PDB entry 9KZT | electron microscopy, 3.79 A resolution | chains C and D of the 6 polymer chains in the assembly

[Chain C]
Name: Disintegrin and metalloproteinase domain-containing protein 22
Organism: Homo sapiens
Reference sequence: Q9P0K1 (ADA22_HUMAN); residues 233-729 here = UniProt positions 233-729
Amino-acid sequence (497 residues; row label = number of the first residue in the row):
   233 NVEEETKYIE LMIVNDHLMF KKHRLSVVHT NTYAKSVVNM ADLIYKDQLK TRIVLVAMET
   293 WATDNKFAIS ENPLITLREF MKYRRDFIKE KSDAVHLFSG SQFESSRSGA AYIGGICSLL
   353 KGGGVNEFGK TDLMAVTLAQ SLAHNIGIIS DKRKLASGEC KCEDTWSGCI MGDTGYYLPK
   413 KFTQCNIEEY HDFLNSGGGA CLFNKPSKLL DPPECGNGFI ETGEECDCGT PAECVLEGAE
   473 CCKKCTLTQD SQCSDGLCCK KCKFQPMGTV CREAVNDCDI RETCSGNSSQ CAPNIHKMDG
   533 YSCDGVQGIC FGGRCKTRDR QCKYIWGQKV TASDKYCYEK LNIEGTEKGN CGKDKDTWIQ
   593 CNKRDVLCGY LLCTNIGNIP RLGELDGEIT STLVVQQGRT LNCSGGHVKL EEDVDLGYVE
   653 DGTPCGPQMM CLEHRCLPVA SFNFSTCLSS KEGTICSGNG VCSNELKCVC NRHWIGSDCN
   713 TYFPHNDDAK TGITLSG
Not modelled in the structure: 626-629, 719-729
UniProt features mapped onto this chain:
  - glycosylation (N-linked (GlcNAc...) asparagine): Asn519, Asn634, Asn675
  - natural variant: Cys401 (C401Y: In DEE61; uncertain significance)
Disulfide bonds: Cys349-Cys433, Cys392-Cys417, Cys394-Cys401, Cys447-Cys477, Cys458-Cys474, Cys460-Cys466, Cys473-Cys494, Cys485-Cys491, Cys490-Cys516, Cys503-Cys523, Cys510-Cys542, Cys535-Cys547, Cys554-Cys605, Cys569-Cys635, Cys583-Cys593, Cys600-Cys663, Cys657-Cys668, Cys679-Cys694, Cys688-Cys700, Cys702-Cys711

[Chain D]
Name: Leucine-rich glioma-inactivated protein 1
Organism: Homo sapiens
Reference sequence: O95970 (LGI1_HUMAN); residue numbers follow UniProt; this construct covers 37-557
Amino-acid sequence (544 residues; each row starts with the number of its first residue):
    21 DAAQPARRAR RTYEAYPAKP KCPAVCTCTK DNALCENARS IPRTVPPDVI SLSFVRSGFT
    81 EISEGSFLFT PSLQLLLFTS NSFDVISDDA FIGLPHLEYL FIENNNIKSI SRHTFRGLKS
   141 LIHLSLANNN LQTLPKDIFK GLDSLTNVDL RGNSFNCDCK LKWLVEWLGH TNATVEDIYC
   201 EGPPEYKKRK INSLSSKDFD CIITEFAKSQ DLPYQSLSID TFSYLNDEYV VIAQPFTGKC
   261 IFLEWDHVEK TFRNYDNITG TSTVVCKPIV IETQLYVIVA QLFGGSHIYK RDSFANKFIK
   321 IQDIEILKIR KPNDIETFKI ENNWYFVVAD SSKAGFTTIY KWNGNGFYSH QSLHAWYRDT
   381 DVEYLEIVRT PQTLRTPHLI LSSSSQRPVI YQWNKATQLF TNQTDIPNME DVYAVKHFSV
   441 KGDVYICLTR FIGDSKVMKW GGSSFQDIQA MPSRGSMVFQ PLQINNYQYA ILGSDYSFTQ
   501 VYNWDAEKAK FVKFQELNVQ APRSFTHVSI NKRNFLFASS FKGNTQIYKH VIVDLSAKHH
   561 HHHH
Not modelled in the structure: 21-40, 552-564
Construct notes: expression tag (21-36, 558-564); engineered mutation Ala470 (Arg in O95970)
UniProt features mapped onto this chain:
  - glycosylation (N-linked (GlcNAc...) asparagine): Asn192, Asn277, Asn422
  - natural variant: Cys42 (C42G: In ETL1; C42R: In ETL1), Cys46 (C46R: In ETL1), Ala110 (A110D: In ETL1), Ile122 (I122K: In ETL1), Glu123 (E123K: In ETL1), Arg136 (R136W: In ETL1), Ser145 (S145R: In ETL1), Leu154 (L154P: In ETL1), Cys200 (C200R: In ETL1), Leu232 (L232P: In ETL1), Ile298 (I298T: In ETL1), Phe318 (F318C: In ETL1), 3 further natural variant entries in UniProt
  - mutagenesis: Asn192 (N192Q: Affects glycosylation; when associated with Q-277 and Q-422. Loss of protein secretion; when associated with Q-277 and Q-422), Asn277 (N277Q: Affects glycosylation; when associated with Q-192 and Q-422. Loss of protein secretion; when associated with Q-192 and Q-422), Asn422 (N422Q: Affects glycosylation; when associated with Q-192 and Q-277. Loss of protein secretion; when associated with Q-192 and Q-277)
Disulfide bonds: Cys42-Cys48, Cys46-Cys55, Cys177-Cys200, Cys179-Cys221, Cys260-Cys286
Reported in the primary citation:
  - disease-associated variants - R474Q: decreased binding to LGI1-ADAM22 higher-order complex (citing earlier work)
  - disease-associated variants - S473L: decreased binding to Disintegrin and metalloproteinase domain-containing protein 22 (chain C) (citing earlier work)
  - mutagenesis - R470A: increased expression (citing earlier work)

[Interface between chain C and chain D]
Pairs across the interface (44):
  Gln334(C) - Lys353(D)
  Gln334(C) - Trp376(D)
  Gln334(C) - Tyr377(D)
  Phe335(C) - Trp376(D)
  Glu336(C) - Trp376(D)
  Glu336(C) - Tyr377(D)  hydrogen bond
  Ser337(C) - Lys353(D)  hydrogen bond (backbone-side chain)
  Ser337(C) - Trp376(D)
  Ser338(C) - Lys353(D)
  Ser338(C) - Ala354(D)
  Ser338(C) - Trp376(D)
  Arg339(C) - Lys353(D)
  Ser340(C) - Lys353(D)
  Glu359(C) - Lys353(D)
  Phe360(C) - Ser405(D)
  Phe360(C) - Gln406(D)
  Gly361(C) - Ser405(D)
  Lys362(C) - Ser405(D)
  Lys362(C) - Asp431(D)  salt bridge
  Lys393(C) - Phe303(D)
  Thr397(C) - Ser282(D)
  Trp398(C) - Leu237(D)  hydrophobic
  Trp398(C) - Pro255(D)  hydrophobic
  Trp398(C) - Phe256(D)  hydrophobic
  Trp398(C) - Ser282(D)
  Trp398(C) - Leu302(D)
  Trp398(C) - Phe541(D)  hydrophobic
  Ser399(C) - Leu302(D)
  Ser399(C) - Lys331(D)  hydrogen bond (backbone-side chain)
  Asp405(C) - Lys331(D)
  Asp405(C) - Ser352(D)  hydrogen bond (backbone-side chain)
  Asp405(C) - Ala354(D)
  Thr406(C) - Ser351(D)
  Thr406(C) - Ser352(D)
  Thr406(C) - Lys353(D)
  Thr406(C) - Arg378(D)
  Gly407(C) - Lys331(D)
  Gly407(C) - Ser351(D)
  Gly407(C) - Ser352(D)  hydrogen bond (backbone-side chain)
  Tyr408(C) - Ser351(D)  hydrogen bond (backbone-backbone)
  Tyr408(C) - Ser404(D)
  Tyr408(C) - Tyr433(D)
  Tyr409(C) - Asn333(D)  hydrogen bond
  Tyr409(C) - Tyr433(D)
Other interface residues (no listed pair), chain D (23 interface residues in all): Thr283, Ala375

[Summary]
Chain C and chain D form an interface of 20 and 23 residues respectively; the contacts include 7 hydrogen
bonds and 1 salt bridge. Among the polar pairs are Lys362(C)-Asp431(D), Glu336(C)-Tyr377(D) and
Ser337(C)-Lys353(D). From the paper: R474Q of chain D reduces binding to LGI1-ADAM22 higher-order complex;
S473L of chain D reduces binding to Disintegrin and metalloproteinase domain-containing protein 22 (chain C).
Here chain C is Disintegrin and metalloproteinase domain-containing protein 22 and chain D is Leucine-rich
glioma-inactivated protein 1, both from Homo sapiens. Entry 9KZT (Cryo-EM structure of the 3:3 LGI1-ADAM22
complex) was determined by electron microscopy (same publication as 9KZC).
